PDB entry 3Q2Z | X-ray diffraction, 2.00 A resolution | chain A

Chain A:
Name: Squalene synthase
Source organism: Homo sapiens
Notes: EC 2.5.1.21
UniProtKB: P37268 (FDFT_HUMAN); residues 31-370 here = UniProt positions 31-370
Chain sequence (340 residues; numbered 31 to 370; the number before each row is that of its first residue):
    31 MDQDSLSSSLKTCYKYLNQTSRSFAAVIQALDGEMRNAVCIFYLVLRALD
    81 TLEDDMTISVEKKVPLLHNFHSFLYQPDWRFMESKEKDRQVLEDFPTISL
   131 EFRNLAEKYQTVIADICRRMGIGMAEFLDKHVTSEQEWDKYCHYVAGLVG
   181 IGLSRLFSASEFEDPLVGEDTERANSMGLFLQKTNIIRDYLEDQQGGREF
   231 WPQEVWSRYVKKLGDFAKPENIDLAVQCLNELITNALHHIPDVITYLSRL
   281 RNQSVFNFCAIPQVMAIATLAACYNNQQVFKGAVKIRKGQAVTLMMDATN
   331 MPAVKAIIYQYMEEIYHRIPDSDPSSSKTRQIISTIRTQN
Unresolved in the structure: 31-35, 369-370
Small-molecule neighbours: D9A (N-{[(3R,5S)-7-chloro-5-(2,3-dimethoxyphenyl)-1-(2,2-dimethylpropyl)-2-oxo-1,2,3,5-tetrahydro-4,1-benzoxazepin-3-yl]acetyl}-L-aspartic acid): Ser-51, Arg-52, Ser-53, Phe-54, Val-69, Phe-72, Tyr-73, Leu-76, Val-175, Ala-176, Val-179, Gly-180, Leu-183, Ser-184, Met-207, Gly-208, Leu-211, Gln-212, Asn-215, Arg-218, Tyr-276, Phe-288, Cys-289, Pro-292
Curated features (UniProtKB/Swiss-Prot):
  - binding site (NADP(+)): Arg-52, Arg-77, Arg-218, Lys-315, Arg-317
  - binding site (Mg(2+)): Asp-80, Glu-83, Asp-84

Summary:
Ligands of chain A: compound D9A. Curated annotation (UniProt) lists 5 NADP+-binding residues and 3
Mg2+-binding residues.
Chain A is Squalene synthase (Homo sapiens); the structure, Human Squalene synthase in complex with
N-[(3R,5S)-7-Chloro-5-(2,3-dimethoxyphenyl)-1-neopentyl-2-oxo-1,2,3,5-tetrahydro-4,1-benzoxazepine-3-acetyl]-L-aspartic
acid, was determined by X-ray diffraction together with 3ASX and 3Q30 from the same study.
